Entry 4DR7 (X-ray diffraction, 3.75 A resolution); this record covers chains A and I of the 25 polymer chains in the assembly.

== Chain A ==
Molecule: 16S rRNA
From: Thermus thermophilus
Sequence (1522 nucleotides; each row starts with the number of its first residue; note: 42 numbers in that range are skipped by the numbering (no residue carries them; nothing is unmodelled there); a row labelled like 190A-190L holds insertion residues (190A, then the next letters in order); numbering starts at 0):
     0 UUUGUUGGAG AGUUUGAUCC UGGCUCAGGG UGAACGCUGG CGGCGUGCCU AAGACAUGCA
    60 AGUCGUGCGG G
    73 CCGCGGGGUU UU
    88 ACUCCG
    95 UGGUC
   101 AGCGGCGGAC GGGUGAGUAA CGCGUGGGU
  129A G
   130 ACCUACCCGG AAGAGGGGGA CAACCCGGGG AAACUCGGGC UAAUCCCCCA UGUGGACCCG
   190 C
190A-190L CCCUUGGGGUGU
   191 GUCCAAAGGG CUUU
   216 GCCCGCUUCC GGAUGGGCCC GCGUCCCAUC AGCUAGUUGG UGGGGUAAUG GCCCACCAAG
   276 GCGACGACGG GUAGCCGGUC UGAGAGGAUG GCCGGCCACA GGGGCACUGA GACACGGGCC
   336 CCACUCCUAC GGGAGGCAGC AGUUAGGAAU CUUCCGCAAU GGGCGCAAGC CUGACGGAGC
   396 GACGCCGCUU GGAGGAAGAA GCCCUUCGGG GUGUAAACUC CUGAA
   442 CCCGGGACGA AACCCCCGAC GA
   474 GGGGACUGAC GGUACCGGG
   494 GUAAUAGCGC CGGCCAACUC CGUGCCAGCA GCCGCGGUAA UACGGAGGGC GCGAGCGUUA
   554 CCCGGAUUCA CUGGGCGUAA AGGGCGUGUA GGCGGCCUGG GGCGUCCCAU GUGAAAGACC
   614 ACGGCUCAAC CGUGGGGGAG CGUGGGAUAC GCUCAGGCUA GACGGUGGGA GAGGGUGGUG
   674 GAAUUCCCGG AGUAGCGGUG AAAUGCGCAG AUACCGGGAG GAACGCCGAU GGCGAAGGCA
   734 GCCACCUGGU CCACCCGUGA CGCUGAGGCG CGAAAGCGUG GGGAGCAAAC CGGAUUAGAU
   794 ACCCGGGUAG UCCACGCCCU AAACGAUGCG CGCUAGGUCU CUGGGUCU
   848 CCUGGGGGCC GAAGCUAACG CGUUAAGCGC GCCGCCUGGG GAGUACGGCC GCAAGGCUGA
   908 AACUCAAAGG AAUUGACGGG GGCCCGCACA AGCGGUGGAG CAUGUGGUUU AAUUCGAAGX
   968 AACGCGAAGA ACCUUACCAG GCCUUGACAU GCUAGG
 1003A G
  1004 AACCCGGGUG AAAGCCUGGG GUGCCCC
1030A-1030D GCGA
  1031 GGGGAGCCCU AGCACAGGUG CUGCAUGGCC GUCGUCAGCU CGUGCCGUGA GGUGUUGGGU
  1091 UAAGUCCCGC AACGAGCGCA ACCCCCGCCG UUAGUUGCCA GCGGUUCGGC CGGGCACUCU
  1151 AACGGGACUG CCCGCGAAA
  1171 GCGGGAGGAA GGAGGGGACG ACGUCUGGUC AGCAUGGCCC UUACGGCCUG GGCGACACAC
  1231 GUGCUACAAU GCCCACUACA AAGCGAUGCC ACCCGGCAAC GGGGAGCUAA UCGCAAAAAG
  1291 GUGGGCCCAG UUCGGAUUGG GGUCUGCAAC CCGACCCCAU GAAGCCGGAA UCGCUAGUAA
  1351 UCGCGGAUCA G
 1361A C
  1362 CAUGCCGCGG UGAAUACGUU CCCGGGCCUU GUACACACXG CCXGUXACGC CAUGGGAGCG
  1422 GGCUCUACCC GAAGUCGCCG GG
  1446 AGCCUACGGG
  1459 CAGGCGCCGA GGGUAGGGCC CGUGACUGGG GCGAAGUCGU AACAAGGUAG CUGUACCGGA
  1519 AGGUGCGGCU GGAUCCACUC CUUUCU
Unresolved in the structure: 0-4, 1541-1544
Modified positions: PSU (pseudouridine-5'-monophosphate) at position 516, 7MG (7N-methyl-8-hydroguanosine-5'-monophosphate) at position 527, M2G (N2-dimethylguanosine-5'-monophosphate) at position 966, 5MC (5-methylcytidine-5'-monophosphate) at position 967, 2MG (2N-methylguanosine-5'-monophosphate) at position 1207, 5MC (5-methylcytidine-5'-monophosphate) at position 1400, 4OC (4n,o2'-methylcytidine-5'-monophosphate) at position 1402, 5MC (5-methylcytidine-5'-monophosphate) at position 1404, 5MC (5-methylcytidine-5'-monophosphate) at position 1407, UR3 (3-methyluridine-5'-monophoshate) at position 1498, MA6 (6N-dimethyladenosine-5'-monophoshate) at position 1518, MA6 (6N-dimethyladenosine-5'-monophoshate) at position 1519, PSU (pseudouridine-5'-monophosphate) at position 1540, PSU (pseudouridine-5'-monophosphate) at position 1541
Differences from the reference sequence: conflict C1534 (A2157 in M26923.1), A1535 (C2158 in M26923.1)
Ion coordination: Mg2+ site 1 near U5 (its only coordinating residue here); Mg2+ site 2: U12, G21; Mg2+ site 3 near G21 (its only coordinating residue here); Mg2+ site 4: C48, G115; Mg2+ site 5: A59, U387; Mg2+ site 6 near G61 (its only coordinating residue here); Mg2+ site 7 near U62 (its only coordinating residue here); Mg2+ site 8 near U65 (its only coordinating residue here); Mg2+ site 9: G107, G324, G326; Mg2+ site 10 near A109 (its only coordinating residue here); Mg2+ site 11 near G111 (its only coordinating residue here); Mg2+ site 12 near G113 (its only coordinating residue here); 102 more Mg2+ sites not listed
Small-molecule neighbours: streptomycin (SRY): U12, U13, U14, C526, 7MG_527, C912, A913, A914, A915, C1490, G1491

== Chain I ==
Protein: 30S ribosomal protein S9
From: Thermus thermophilus
Reference sequence: P80374 (RS9_THET8); residues 1-128 here = UniProt positions 1-128
Chain sequence (128 residues; row label = number of the first residue in the row):
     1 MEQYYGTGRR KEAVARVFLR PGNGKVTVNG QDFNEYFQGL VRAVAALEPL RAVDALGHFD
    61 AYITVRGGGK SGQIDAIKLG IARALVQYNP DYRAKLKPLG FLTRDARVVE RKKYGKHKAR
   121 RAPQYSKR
Unresolved in the structure: 1

== Chain A / chain I interface ==
Contacting residue pairs (110; chain A residue first):
  G942(A) - Gln124(I)  hydrogen bond to the base
  U943(A) - Gln124(I)  sugar contact
  M2G_966(A) - Lys127(I)  hydrogen bond to the sugar
  C970(A) - Arg128(I)  base contact
  C1116(A) - Val108(I)  sugar contact
  G1117(A) - Arg104(I)  hydrogen bond to the phosphate
  G1117(A) - Ala106(I)  sugar contact
  C1118(A) - Arg9(I)  salt bridge to the phosphate
  C1118(A) - Arg83(I)  hydrogen bond to the phosphate
  C1118(A) - Arg104(I)  salt bridge to the phosphate
  C1119(A) - Arg83(I)  salt bridge to the phosphate
  G1127(A) - Arg16(I)  hydrogen bond to the sugar
  C1128(A) - Arg16(I)  sugar contact
  C1128(A) - Tyr62(I)  phosphate contact
  C1128(A) - Arg66(I)  salt bridge to the phosphate
  C1129(A) - Tyr62(I)  hydrogen bond to the phosphate
  A1130(A) - Gln3(I)  hydrogen bond to the sugar
  A1130(A) - Phe18(I)  sugar contact
  A1130(A) - Arg20(I)  phosphate contact
  A1130(A) - Tyr62(I)  sugar contact
  G1131(A) - Arg20(I)  salt bridge to the phosphate
  C1147(A) - Tyr5(I)  hydrogen bond to the sugar
  C1147(A) - Thr7(I)  phosphate contact
  C1147(A) - Arg16(I)  hydrogen bond to the base
  U1148(A) - Tyr5(I)  phosphate contact
  U1148(A) - Thr7(I)  hydrogen bond to the phosphate
  U1148(A) - Val14(I)  phosphate contact
  U1148(A) - Arg16(I)  sugar contact
  C1149(A) - Arg9(I)  salt bridge to the phosphate
  C1149(A) - Val14(I)  phosphate contact
  G1177(A) - Lys97(I)  phosphate contact
  G1178(A) - Arg93(I)  salt bridge to the phosphate
  A1179(A) - Arg93(I)  salt bridge to the phosphate
  A1179(A) - Leu102(I)  sugar contact
  A1179(A) - Thr103(I)  hydrogen bond to the phosphate
  A1179(A) - Arg104(I)  hydrogen bond to the sugar
  A1180(A) - Thr103(I)  hydrogen bond to the phosphate
  G1186(A) - Glu110(I)  phosphate contact
  G1186(A) - Lys113(I)  hydrogen bond to the sugar
  G1186(A) - Arg120(I)  salt bridge to the phosphate
  G1187(A) - Arg111(I)  sugar contact
  G1187(A) - Lys113(I)  salt bridge to the phosphate
  A1188(A) - Tyr114(I)  phosphate contact
  U1232(A) - Gln124(I)  phosphate contact
  U1232(A) - Tyr125(I)  phosphate contact
  U1232(A) - Ser126(I)  phosphate contact
  G1233(A) - His117(I)  salt bridge to the phosphate
  G1233(A) - Pro123(I)  phosphate contact
  G1233(A) - Gln124(I)  phosphate contact
  A1248(A) - Tyr36(I)  sugar contact
  A1248(A) - Lys70(I)  hydrogen bond to the base
  C1249(A) - Tyr36(I)  sugar contact
  C1249(A) - Gly67(I)  sugar contact
  C1249(A) - Gly68(I)  hydrogen bond to the sugar
  C1249(A) - Gly69(I)  base contact
  C1249(A) - Lys70(I)  sugar contact
  C1249(A) - Gln73(I)  hydrogen bond to the sugar
  A1250(A) - Glu12(I)  hydrogen bond to the sugar
  A1250(A) - Gly67(I)  hydrogen bond to the phosphate
  A1250(A) - Gly68(I)  hydrogen bond to the phosphate
  A1251(A) - Glu12(I)  phosphate contact
  A1251(A) - Gly67(I)  phosphate contact
  G1291(A) - Gly39(I)  sugar contact
  U1341(A) - Tyr125(I)  sugar contact
  C1342(A) - Gln124(I)  sugar contact
  C1342(A) - Tyr125(I)  sugar contact
  G1343(A) - Arg121(I)  hydrogen bond to the sugar
  G1343(A) - Ala122(I)  hydrogen bond to the sugar
  G1343(A) - Tyr125(I)  phosphate contact
  C1344(A) - Arg120(I)  sugar contact
  U1345(A) - Arg120(I)  salt bridge to the phosphate
  A1346(A) - Arg120(I)  salt bridge to the phosphate
  G1347(A) - Arg10(I)  hydrogen bond to the base
  G1347(A) - Arg107(I)  hydrogen bond to the base
  G1347(A) - Val108(I)  sugar contact
  G1347(A) - Val109(I)  phosphate contact
  G1347(A) - Glu110(I)  hydrogen bond to the phosphate
  U1348(A) - Val109(I)  phosphate contact
  U1348(A) - Glu110(I)  hydrogen bond to the phosphate
  U1348(A) - Arg120(I)  phosphate contact
  A1349(A) - Lys118(I)  phosphate contact
  A1349(A) - Arg120(I)  hydrogen bond to the phosphate
  A1349(A) - Arg121(I)  hydrogen bond to the phosphate
  A1350(A) - Lys118(I)  salt bridge to the phosphate
  A1350(A) - Arg121(I)  salt bridge to the phosphate
  U1351(A) - Lys118(I)  hydrogen bond to the base
  C1366(A) - His117(I)  salt bridge to the phosphate
  C1367(A) - Lys112(I)  salt bridge to the phosphate
  C1367(A) - Tyr114(I)  phosphate contact
  C1367(A) - Gly115(I)  hydrogen bond to the phosphate
  C1367(A) - Lys116(I)  phosphate contact
  G1368(A) - Arg111(I)  salt bridge to the phosphate
  G1368(A) - Lys112(I)  salt bridge to the phosphate
  G1368(A) - Lys113(I)  phosphate contact
  G1368(A) - Tyr114(I)  hydrogen bond to the phosphate
  C1369(A) - Arg111(I)  phosphate contact
  C1369(A) - Lys112(I)  hydrogen bond to the phosphate
  G1370(A) - Glu12(I)  phosphate contact
  G1370(A) - Val109(I)  phosphate contact
  G1371(A) - Lys11(I)  phosphate contact
  G1371(A) - Glu12(I)  phosphate contact
  G1371(A) - Gly68(I)  sugar contact
  G1371(A) - Gly69(I)  phosphate contact
  U1372(A) - Lys11(I)  salt bridge to the phosphate
  U1372(A) - Gly69(I)  phosphate contact
  U1372(A) - Lys70(I)  hydrogen bond to the phosphate
  U1372(A) - Ser71(I)  hydrogen bond to the phosphate
  U1372(A) - Gly72(I)  hydrogen bond to the phosphate
  G1373(A) - Lys11(I)  base contact
  G1373(A) - Ser71(I)  hydrogen bond to the phosphate
Other interface residues (no listed pair), chain A (51 interface residues in all): G1231, G1290
Other interface residues (no listed pair), chain I (52 interface residues in all): Gly30, Arg42

== In short ==
Chain A and chain I form an interface of 51 and 52 residues respectively; the contacts include 36 hydrogen
bonds and 20 salt bridges. Polar contacts include G942(A)-Gln124(I), C1147(A)-Arg16(I) and A1248(A)-Lys70(I).
Bound to chain A: streptomycin. U12(A) and G21(A) coordinate Mg2+ site 2.
Here chain A is 16S rRNA and chain I is 30S ribosomal protein S9, both from Thermus thermophilus. Entry 4DR7
(Crystal structure of the Thermus thermophilus (HB8) 30S ribosomal subunit with codon, crystallographically
disordered near-cognate transfer ...) was determined by X-ray diffraction together with 4DR1, 4DR2, 4DR3,
4DR4, 4DR5 and 4DR6 from the same study.
